Entry 1L83 (X-ray diffraction, 1.70 A resolution); this record covers chain A.

[Chain A]
Protein: T4 lysozyme
Source organism: Enterobacteria phage T4
Notes: EC 3.2.1.17
Reference sequence: P00720 (LYCV_BPT4); residue numbers follow UniProt; this construct covers 1-164
Amino-acid sequence (164 residues; each row starts with the number of its first residue):
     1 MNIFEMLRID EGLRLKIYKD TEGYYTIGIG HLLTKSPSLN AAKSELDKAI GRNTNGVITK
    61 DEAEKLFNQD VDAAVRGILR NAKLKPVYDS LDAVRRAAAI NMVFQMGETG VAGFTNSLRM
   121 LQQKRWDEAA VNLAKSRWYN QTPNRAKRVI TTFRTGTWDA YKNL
Unresolved in the structure: 163-164
Construct notes: conflict Thr54 (Cys in P00720), Ala97 (Cys in P00720), Ala99 (Leu in P00720)
Small-molecule neighbours: benzene (BNZ): Ile78, Leu84, Val87, Tyr88, Leu91, Ala99, Met102, Val103, Val111, Leu118, Leu121, Phe153
Curated features (UniProtKB/Swiss-Prot):
  - active site (Proton donor/acceptor): Glu11, Asp20
  - binding site (substrate): Leu32, Phe104, Ser117, Asn132
  - mutagenesis: Glu11 (E11A/F/H/M/N: Complete loss of enzymatic activity; E11N: Loss of 84% of enzymatic activity; E11Q: Complete loss of activity), Asp20 (D20A/N/S/T: Complete loss of enzymatic activity; D20C: Nearly no effet on specific enzymatic activity; D20E/Q: Loss of 99% of enzymatic activity), Thr26 (T26E: Complete loss of activity at neutral pH; covalently bound substrate; T26H: Facilitates transglycosylation more effectively than hydrolysis; covalently bound substrate), Gly30 (G30A: Almost complete loss of enzymatic activity; G30F: Almost complete loss of enzymatic activity. The enzyme is destabilized by 1.5 kcal/mol), Ser117 (S117F: 10-fold decrease in enzymatic activity; S117I: 500-fold decrease in enzymatic activity; S117V: 50-fold decrease in enzymatic activity), Asn132 (N132I: 5-fold decrease in enzymatic activity; N132M/F: 2-fold decrease in enzymatic activity)

[Summary]
Chain A binds benzene. From UniProt: active-site residues Glu11 and Asp20, 4 substrate-binding residues and 6
mutagenesis sites.
Chain A is T4 lysozyme (Enterobacteria phage T4); the structure, A cavity-containing mutant of T4 lysozyme is
stabilized by buried benzene, was determined by X-ray diffraction (same publication as 1L84).
